PDB entry 7KZE | X-ray diffraction, 2.90 A resolution | chain A

[Chain A]
Name: Leukotriene A-4 hydrolase
Organism: Homo sapiens
Notes: EC 3.3.2.6, 3.4.11.4
UniProt: P09960 (LKHA4_HUMAN); residues 3-610 here correspond to UniProt positions 4-611 (UniProt number = residue number + 1)
Amino-acid sequence (608 residues; row label = number of the first residue in the row):
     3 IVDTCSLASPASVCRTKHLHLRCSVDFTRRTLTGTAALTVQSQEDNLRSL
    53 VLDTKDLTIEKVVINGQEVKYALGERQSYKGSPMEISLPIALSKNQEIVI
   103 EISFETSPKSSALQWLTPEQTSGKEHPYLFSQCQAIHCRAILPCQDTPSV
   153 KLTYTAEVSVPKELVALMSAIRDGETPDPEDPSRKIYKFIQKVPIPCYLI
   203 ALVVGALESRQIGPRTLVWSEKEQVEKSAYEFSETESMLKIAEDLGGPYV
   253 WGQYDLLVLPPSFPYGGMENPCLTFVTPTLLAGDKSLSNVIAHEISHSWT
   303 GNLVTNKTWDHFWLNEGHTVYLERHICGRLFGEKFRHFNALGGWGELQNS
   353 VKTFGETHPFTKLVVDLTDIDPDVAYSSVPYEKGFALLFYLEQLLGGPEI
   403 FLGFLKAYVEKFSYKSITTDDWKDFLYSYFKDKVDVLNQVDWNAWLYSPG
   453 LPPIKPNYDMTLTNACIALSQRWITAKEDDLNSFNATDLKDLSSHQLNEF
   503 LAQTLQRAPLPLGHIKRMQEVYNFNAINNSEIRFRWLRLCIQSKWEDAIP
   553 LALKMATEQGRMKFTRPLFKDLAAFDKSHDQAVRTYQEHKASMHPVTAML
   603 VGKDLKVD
Ion coordination: Zn2+: His295, His299, Glu318
Small-molecule neighbours: 1-benzyl-4-methoxybenzene (N0Y): Gln136, Ala137, Tyr267, Trp311, Phe314, Val367, Leu369, Pro374, Asp375, Ala377, Tyr378, Ser379, Pro382
Curated features (UniProtKB/Swiss-Prot):
  - active site: Glu296 (Proton acceptor), Tyr383 (Proton donor)
  - binding site (a peptide): Gln134 to Gln136, Pro266 to Glu271, Arg563 to Lys565
  - binding site (Zn(2+)): His295, His299, Glu318
  - site: Glu271 (Pro-Gly-Pro binding), Asp375 (Essential for epoxide hydrolase activity, but not for aminopeptidase activity), Tyr378 (Covalently modified during suicide inhibition by leukotrienes), Gly562 (Pro-Gly-Pro binding)
  - modified residue: Lys72 (N6-acetyllysine), Lys336 (N6-acetyllysine), Lys413 (N6-acetyllysine), Ser415 (Phosphoserine), Lys572 (N6-acetyllysine)
Reported in the primary citation:
  - Zn2+ coordination: His295, His299, Glu318
  - catalytic residues: Glu296
  - conformationally variable residues (side-chain flip): Gln136

[In short]
Ligands of chain A: 1-benzyl-4-methoxybenzene. His295, His299 and Glu318 form the Zn2+ site. From UniProt:
active-site residues Glu296 and Tyr383, 12 peptide-binding residues and 3 Zn2+-binding residues. From the
paper: the catalytic residue Glu296; Zn2+ coordination by His295, His299 and Glu318.
Chain A is Leukotriene A-4 hydrolase (Homo sapiens); the structure, Substrate-dependent divergence of
leukotriene A4 hydrolase aminopeptidase activity, was determined by X-ray diffraction together with 7LLQ from
the same study.
